PDB entry 5NG1 | X-ray diffraction, 2.20 A resolution | chains A and F of the 6 polymer chains in the assembly

[Chain A]
Protein: Tubulin alpha-1B chain
Organism: Bos taurus
UniProt: P81947 (TBA1B_BOVIN); residues 1-451 here = UniProt positions 1-451
Amino-acid sequence (451 residues; row label = number of the first residue in the row):
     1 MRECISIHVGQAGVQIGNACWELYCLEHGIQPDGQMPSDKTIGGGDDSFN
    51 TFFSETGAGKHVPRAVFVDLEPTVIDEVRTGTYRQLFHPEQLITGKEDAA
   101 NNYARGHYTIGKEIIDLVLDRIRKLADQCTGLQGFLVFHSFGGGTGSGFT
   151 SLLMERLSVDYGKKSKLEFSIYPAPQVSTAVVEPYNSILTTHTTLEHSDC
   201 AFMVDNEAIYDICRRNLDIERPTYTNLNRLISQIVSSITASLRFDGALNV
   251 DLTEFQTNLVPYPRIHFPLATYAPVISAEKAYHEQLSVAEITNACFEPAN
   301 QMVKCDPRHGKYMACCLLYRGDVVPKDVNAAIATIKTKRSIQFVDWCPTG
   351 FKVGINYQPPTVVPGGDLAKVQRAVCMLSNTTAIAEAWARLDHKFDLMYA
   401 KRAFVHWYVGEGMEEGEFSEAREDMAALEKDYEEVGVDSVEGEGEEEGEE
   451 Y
Unresolved in the structure: 441-451
Metal / ion sites: Ca2+: Asp-39, Thr-41, Gly-44, Glu-55
Residues lining bound ligands:
  - 8WB (2-methoxy-5-(2,3,4-trimethoxyphenyl)cyclohepta-2,4,6-trien-1-one): Thr-179, Ala-180, Val-181
  - GTP (guanosine-5'-triphosphate): Val-9, Gly-10, Gln-11, Ala-12, Gln-15, Ile-16, Asp-69, Asp-98, Ala-99, Ala-100, Asn-101, Ser-140, Gly-142, Gly-143, Gly-144, Thr-145, Gly-146, Ile-171, Pro-173, Val-177, Ser-178, Thr-179, Glu-183, Asn-206, Tyr-224, Leu-227, Asn-228, Ile-231

[Chain F]
Protein: Tubulin-Tyrosine Ligase
Organism: Gallus gallus
UniProt: E1BQ43 (E1BQ43_CHICK); residues 1-378 here = UniProt positions 1-378
Amino-acid sequence (384 residues; numbered 1 to 384; the number before each row is that of its first residue):
     1 MYTFVVRDENSSVYAEVSRLLLATGQWKRLRKDNPRFNLMLGERNRLPFG
    51 RLGHEPGLVQLVNYYRGADKLCRKASLVKLIKTSPELSESCTWFPESYVI
   101 YPTNLKTPVAPAQNGIRHLINNTRTDEREVFLAAYNRRREGREGNVWIAK
   151 SSAGAKGEGILISSEASELLDFIDEQGQVHVIQKYLEKPLLLEPGHRKFD
   201 IRSWVLVDHLYNIYLYREGVLRTSSEPYNSANFQDKTCHLTNHCIQKEYS
   251 KNYGRYEEGNEMFFEEFNQYLMDALNTTLENSILLQIKHIIRSCLMCIEP
   301 AISTKHLHYQSFQLFGFDFMVDEELKVWLIEVNGAPACAQKLYAELCQGI
   351 VDVAISSVFPLADTGQKTSQPTSIFIKLHHHHHH
Unresolved in the structure: 106-124, 363-370, 381-384
Differences from the reference sequence: expression tag (379-384)
Metal / ion sites: Mg2+: Glu-331 (together with AMP-PCP)
Residues lining bound ligands: AMP-PCP (ACP; phosphomethylphosphonic acid adenylate ester): Lys-74, Ile-148, Lys-150, Gln-183, Lys-184, Tyr-185, Leu-186, Lys-198, Asp-200, Arg-202, Arg-222, His-239, Leu-240, Thr-241, Asn-242, Asp-318, Met-320, Ile-330, Glu-331, Asn-333

[Chain A / chain F interface]
Pairs across the interface (23; chain A residue first):
  Pro-175(A) / Pro-56(F)  hydrophobic
  Gln-176(A) / Pro-56(F)
  Glu-207(A) / Gly-53(F)
  Glu-207(A) / His-54(F)  salt bridge
  Glu-297(A) / His-306(F)  salt bridge
  Lys-304(A) / His-54(F)
  Asp-306(A) / Arg-66(F)
  Asp-306(A) / Leu-307(F)
  Arg-308(A) / Pro-300(F)  hydrogen bond (side chain-backbone)
  Arg-308(A) / Ala-301(F)  hydrogen bond (side chain-backbone)
  Arg-308(A) / Ile-302(F)
  Arg-308(A) / Ser-303(F)  hydrogen bond (side chain-backbone)
  His-309(A) / Arg-66(F)  hydrogen bond (side chain-backbone)
  His-309(A) / Gly-67(F)
  His-309(A) / Ala-301(F)
  Ser-340(A) / Ala-301(F)
  Glu-386(A) / Gly-50(F)
  Glu-386(A) / Arg-66(F)  salt bridge
  Arg-390(A) / Gly-50(F)
  Arg-390(A) / His-54(F)
  His-393(A) / Asp-33(F)  salt bridge
  His-393(A) / Arg-51(F)
  Glu-433(A) / Arg-46(F)  salt bridge
Also at the interface, not in a pair above, chain A (18 interface residues in all): Pro-298, Cys-305, Lys-338, Leu-397, Val-440
Also at the interface, not in a pair above, chain F (17 interface residues in all): Val-179, His-308

[In short]
18 residues of chain A face 17 of chain F across their interface; the contacts include 4 hydrogen bonds and 5
salt bridges. Polar pairs include Glu-207(A)/His-54(F), Glu-297(A)/His-306(F) and Glu-386(A)/Arg-66(F).
Ligands of chain A: GTP and compound 8WB. Ligands of chain F: AMP-PCP.
Here chain A is Tubulin alpha-1B chain (Bos taurus) and chain F is Tubulin-Tyrosine Ligase (Gallus gallus).
Entry 5NG1 (TUBULIN-MTC-zampanolide complex) was determined by X-ray diffraction (same publication as 5NFZ).
